Entry 1SMM (X-ray diffraction, 1.36 A resolution); this record covers chain A.

Chain A:
Protein: Rubredoxin
From: Clostridium pasteurianum
Reference sequence: P00268 (RUBR_CLOPA); numbering as in UniProt (aligned over 1-54)
Sequence (54 residues; numbered 1 to 54; the number before each row is that of its first residue):
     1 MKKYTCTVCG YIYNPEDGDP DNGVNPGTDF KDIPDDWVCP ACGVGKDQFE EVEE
Construct notes: engineered mutation Ala41 (Leu in P00268)
Metal / ion sites: Fe ion: Cys6, Cys9, Cys39, Cys42
Curated features (UniProtKB/Swiss-Prot):
  - binding site (Fe cation): Cys6, Cys9, Cys39, Cys42
  - modified residue: Met1 (N-formylmethionine)

Summary:
The Fe ion site is built by Cys6, Cys9, Cys39 and Cys42. From UniProt: 4 Fe cation-binding residues.
Chain A is Rubredoxin (Clostridium pasteurianum); the structure, Crystal Structure of Cp Rd L41A mutant in
oxidized state, was determined by X-ray diffraction (same publication as 1SMU and 1SMW).
